Entry 4MHU (X-ray diffraction, 2.56 A resolution); this record covers chain A.

[Chain A]
Protein: Ectoine hydroxylase
Organism: Sphingopyxis alaskensis
Reference sequence: Q1GNW5 (Q1GNW5_SPHAL); residues 1-306 here = UniProt positions 1-306
Amino-acid sequence (314 residues; each row starts with the number of its first residue; numbers below 1 keep their minus sign (His-7 is residue -7)):
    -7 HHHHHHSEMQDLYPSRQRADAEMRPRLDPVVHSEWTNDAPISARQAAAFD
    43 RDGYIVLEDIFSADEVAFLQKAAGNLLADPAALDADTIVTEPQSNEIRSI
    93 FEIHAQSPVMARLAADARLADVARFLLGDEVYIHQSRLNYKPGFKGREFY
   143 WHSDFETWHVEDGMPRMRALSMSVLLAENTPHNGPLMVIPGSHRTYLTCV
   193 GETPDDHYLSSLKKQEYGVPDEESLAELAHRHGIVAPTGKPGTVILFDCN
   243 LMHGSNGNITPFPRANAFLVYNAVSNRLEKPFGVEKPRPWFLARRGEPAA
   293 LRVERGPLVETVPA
Not modelled in the structure: -7 to 1, 193-209, 278-279, 302-306
Construct notes: expression tag (-7 to 0)
UniProt features mapped onto this chain:
  - binding site (L-ectoine): Gln127
  - binding site (2-oxoglutarate): Lys133
  - binding site (Fe cation): His144, Asp146, His245
  - site: Trp150 (Important for ectoine stabilization)
Ion coordination: Fe ion: His144, Asp146, His245
What the authors report for this chain:
  - conformationally variable residues (order/disorder transition): Cys191 to Gly210
  - Fe ion coordination: His144, Asp146, His245
  - mutagenesis - Q127A, W150A: abolished catalytic activity
  - mutagenesis - T149A, R280A: decreased catalytic activity
  - mutagenesis - R139A, R139A/E140A, E140A: unchanged catalytic activity
  - mutagenesis - R139A/E140A: unchanged binding to Ectoine hydroxylase (chain A)

[Overview]
The Fe ion site is built by His144, Asp146 and His245. Curated annotation (UniProt) lists L-ectoine-binding
residue Gln127, residue binding 2-oxoglutarate Lys133 and 3 Fe cation-binding residues. From the paper: Q127A
and W150A abolish catalytic activity; Fe ion coordination by His144, Asp146 and His245; 7 substitutions were
tested in all.
Chain A is Ectoine hydroxylase (Sphingopyxis alaskensis); the structure, Crystal structure of EctD from S.
alaskensis with bound Fe, was determined by X-ray diffraction, deposited together with 4Q5O and 4MHR.
